8UMR - chains A and B of the 21 polymer chains in the assembly; structure by electron microscopy, 4.42 A resolution (low resolution: residue-level contacts below are approximate; hydrogen-bond / salt-bridge calls are withheld).

== Chain A ==
Protein: T33-ml35-redesigned-TPR-domain-fold
From: synthetic construct
Sequence (122 residues; each row starts with the number of its first residue):
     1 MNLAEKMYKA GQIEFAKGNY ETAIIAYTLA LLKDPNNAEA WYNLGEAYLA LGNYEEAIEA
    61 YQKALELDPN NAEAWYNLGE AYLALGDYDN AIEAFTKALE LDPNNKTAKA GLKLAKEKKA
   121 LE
Disordered / not traced: 1, 122

== Chain B ==
Protein: T33-ml35-redesigned-CutA-fold
From: synthetic construct
Sequence (127 residues; each row starts with the number of its first residue):
    11 MTDLSSLIET ADLRLLLTTV PTETEALYLA LAAVEKGLAA EVLITPVTRV RRENGKLVVE
    71 DVYRLSFKTT RERLDALVAW LQRRHPLALP ECLVLTPIAS SVAYRDWLRS SLQGGSHHWG
   131 GHHHHHH
Disordered / not traced: 11-15, 123-137

== Chain A / chain B interface ==
Contacting residue pairs - 9 pairs, chain A then chain B:
  Y54(A) - R93(B)
  E80(A) - E45(B)
  L83(A) - R94(B)
  A84(A) - R94(B)
  T107(A) - L41(B)
  A110(A) - Y38(B)
  G111(A) - Y38(B)
  K113(A) - Y38(B)
  L114(A) - Y38(B)
Also at the interface, not in a pair above, chain A (10 interface residues in all): Y76

== In short ==
The interface between chain A and chain B involves 10 residues on one side and 5 on the other.
Here chain A is T33-ml35-redesigned-TPR-domain-fold and chain B is T33-ml35-redesigned-CutA-fold, both from
synthetic construct. Entry 8UMR (T33-ml35 Assembly Intermediate - Designed Tetrahedral Protein Cage Using
Machine Learning Algorithms) was determined by electron microscopy, deposited together with 8UF0, 8UI2, 8UJA,
8UKM, 8UMP and 8UN1.
